8F1K - chains J and D of the 10 polymer chains in the assembly; structure by electron microscopy, 2.80 A resolution.

Chain J:
Molecule: DNA-directed RNA polymerase subunit beta'
Source organism: Escherichia coli
Notes: EC 2.7.7.6
Reference sequence: P0A8T7 (RPOC_ECOLI); residues 1-1407 here = UniProt positions 1-1407
Chain sequence (1430 residues; row label = number of the first residue in the row):
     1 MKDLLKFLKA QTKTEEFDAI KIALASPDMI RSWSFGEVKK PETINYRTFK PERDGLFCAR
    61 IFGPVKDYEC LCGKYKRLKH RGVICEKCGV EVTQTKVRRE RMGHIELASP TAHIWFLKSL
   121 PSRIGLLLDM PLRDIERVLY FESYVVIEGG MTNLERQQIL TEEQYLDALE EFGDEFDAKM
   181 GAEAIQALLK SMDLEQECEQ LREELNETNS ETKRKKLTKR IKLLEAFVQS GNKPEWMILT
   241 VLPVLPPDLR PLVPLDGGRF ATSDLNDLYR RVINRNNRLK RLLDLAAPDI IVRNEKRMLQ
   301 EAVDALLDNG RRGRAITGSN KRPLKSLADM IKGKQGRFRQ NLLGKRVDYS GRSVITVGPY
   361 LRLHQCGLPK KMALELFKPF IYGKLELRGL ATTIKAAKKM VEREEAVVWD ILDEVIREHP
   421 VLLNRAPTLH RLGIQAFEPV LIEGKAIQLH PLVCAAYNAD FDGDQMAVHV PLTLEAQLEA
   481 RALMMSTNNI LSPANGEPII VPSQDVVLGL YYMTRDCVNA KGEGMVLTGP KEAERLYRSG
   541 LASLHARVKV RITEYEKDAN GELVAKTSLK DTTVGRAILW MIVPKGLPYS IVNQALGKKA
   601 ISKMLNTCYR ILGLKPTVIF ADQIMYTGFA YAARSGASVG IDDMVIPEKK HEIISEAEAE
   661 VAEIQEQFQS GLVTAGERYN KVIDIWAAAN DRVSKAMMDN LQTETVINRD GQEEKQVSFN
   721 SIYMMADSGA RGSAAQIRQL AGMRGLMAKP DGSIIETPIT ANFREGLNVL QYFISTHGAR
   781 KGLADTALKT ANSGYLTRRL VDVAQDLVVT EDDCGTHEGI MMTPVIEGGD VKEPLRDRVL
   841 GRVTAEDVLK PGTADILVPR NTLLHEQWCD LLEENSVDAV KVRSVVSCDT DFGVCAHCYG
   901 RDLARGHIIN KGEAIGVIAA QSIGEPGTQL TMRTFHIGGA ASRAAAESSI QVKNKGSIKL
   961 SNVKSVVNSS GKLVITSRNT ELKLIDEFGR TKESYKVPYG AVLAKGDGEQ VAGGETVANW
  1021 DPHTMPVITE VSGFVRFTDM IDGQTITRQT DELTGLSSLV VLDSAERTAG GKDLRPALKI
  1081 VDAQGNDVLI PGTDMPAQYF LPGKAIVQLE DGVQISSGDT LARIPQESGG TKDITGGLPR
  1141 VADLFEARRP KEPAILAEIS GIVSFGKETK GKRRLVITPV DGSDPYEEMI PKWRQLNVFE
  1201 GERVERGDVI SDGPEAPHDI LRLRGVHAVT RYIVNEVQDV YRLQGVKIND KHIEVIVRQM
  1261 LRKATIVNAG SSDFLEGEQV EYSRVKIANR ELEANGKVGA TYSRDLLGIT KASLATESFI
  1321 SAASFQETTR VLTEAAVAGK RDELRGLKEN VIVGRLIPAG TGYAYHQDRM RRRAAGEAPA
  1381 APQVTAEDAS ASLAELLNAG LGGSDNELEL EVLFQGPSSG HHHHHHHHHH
Unresolved in the structure: 1-2, 935-947, 1127-1135, 1374-1430
Sequence notes: expression tag (1408-1430)
Ion coordination: Zn2+ site 1: Cys70, Cys72, Cys85, Cys88; Mg2+: Asp460, Asp462, Asp464; Zn2+ site 2: Cys814, Cys888, Cys895, Cys898
UniProt features mapped onto this chain:
  - binding site (Zn(2+)): Cys70, Cys72, Cys85, Cys88, Cys814, Cys888, Cys895, Cys898
  - binding site (Mg(2+)): Asp460, Asp462, Asp464
  - modified residue: Lys983 (N6-acetyllysine)
  - mutagenesis: Gln504 (Q504P: Resistant to antibiotics salinamide A and B), Asn690 (N690D: Resistant to antibiotics salinamide A and B), Met697 (M697V: Resistant to antibiotics salinamide A and B), Ala735 (A735T: Resistant to antibiotics salinamide A and B), Arg738 (R738C/H/P/S: Resistant to antibiotics salinamide A and B), Ala748 (A748E: Resistant to antibiotics salinamide A and B), Pro758 (P758S/T: Resistant to antibiotics salinamide A and B), Phe763 (F763C: Resistant to antibiotics salinamide A and B), Ser775 (S775A: Resistant to antibiotics salinamide A and B), Ala779 (A779T/V: Resistant to antibiotics salinamide A and B), Arg780 (R780C: Resistant to antibiotics salinamide A and B), Gly782 (G782A/C: Resistant to antibiotics salinamide A and B), 1 further mutagenesis entry in UniProt

Chain D:
Molecule: 36-nt DNA strand
Sequence (36 nucleotides; each row starts with the number of its first residue):
    37 CGTTGTATTT ATTGCAATTT TCGTGCCAAT TTCTGG
Unresolved in the structure: 37-54, 70-72

Interface between chain J and chain D:
Pairs across the interface (16; chain J residue first):
  Leu120(J) - DA64(D)  sugar contact
  Ser210(J) - DT57(D)  hydrogen bond to the phosphate
  Glu211(J) - DT57(D)  hydrogen bond to the phosphate
  Arg311(J) - DA65(D)  salt bridge to the phosphate
  Lys334(J) - DT68(D)  salt bridge to the phosphate
  Lys334(J) - DC69(D)  salt bridge to the phosphate
  Arg339(J) - DT67(D)  salt bridge to the phosphate
  Arg339(J) - DC69(D)  salt bridge to the phosphate
  Thr790(J) - DT68(D)  base contact
  Ala791(J) - DT68(D)  base contact
  Tyr795(J) - DT66(D)  sugar contact
  Tyr795(J) - DT67(D)  sugar contact
  Lys1172(J) - DG59(D)  salt bridge to the phosphate
  Gln1326(J) - DT66(D)  phosphate contact
  Glu1327(J) - DA65(D)  phosphate contact
  Glu1327(J) - DT66(D)  hydrogen bond to the phosphate
Interface residues without a listed pair, chain J (17 interface residues in all): Asn209, Thr212, Ala426, Ala787, Arg798
Interface residues without a listed pair, chain D (10 interface residues in all): DT56, DC58

Overview:
17 residues of chain J face 10 of chain D across their interface, with 3 hydrogen bonds and 6 salt bridges.
Polar contacts include Ser210(J)-DT57(D), Glu211(J)-DT57(D) and Glu1327(J)-DT66(D). Curated annotation
(UniProt) lists 8 Zn2+-binding residues, 3 Mg2+-binding residues and 13 mutagenesis sites on chain J.
Chain J is DNA-directed RNA polymerase subunit beta' (Escherichia coli) and chain D is a 36-nt DNA strand; the
structure, SigN RNA polymerase early-melted intermediate bound to full duplex DNA fragment dhsU36 (-12T), was
determined by electron microscopy together with 8F1I and 8F1J from the same study.
